7S6S - chains B and D of the 8 polymer chains in the assembly; structure by X-ray diffraction, 1.98 A resolution.

== Chain B ==
Name: Methane monooxygenase beta chain
Organism: Methylosinus trichosporium OB3b
Reference sequence: A0A2D2D5X7 (A0A2D2D5X7_METTR); residue numbers follow UniProt; this construct covers 4-395
Sequence (392 residues; row label = number of the first residue in the row):
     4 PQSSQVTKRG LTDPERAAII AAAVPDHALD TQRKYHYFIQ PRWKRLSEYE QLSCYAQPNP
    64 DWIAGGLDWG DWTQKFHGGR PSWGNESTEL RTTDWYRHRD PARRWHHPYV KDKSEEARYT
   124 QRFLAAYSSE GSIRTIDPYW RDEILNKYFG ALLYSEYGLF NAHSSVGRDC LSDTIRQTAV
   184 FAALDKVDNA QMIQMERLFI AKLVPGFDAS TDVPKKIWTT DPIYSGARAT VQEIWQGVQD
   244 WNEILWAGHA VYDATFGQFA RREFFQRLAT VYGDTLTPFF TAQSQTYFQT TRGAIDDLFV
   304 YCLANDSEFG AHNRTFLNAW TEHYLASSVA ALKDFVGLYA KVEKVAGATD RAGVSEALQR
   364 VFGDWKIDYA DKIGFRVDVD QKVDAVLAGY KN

== Chain D ==
Name: Methane monooxygenase regulatory protein B
Organism: Methylosinus trichosporium OB3b
Reference sequence: A0A2D2D0T8 (A0A2D2D0T8_METTR); residues 3-138 here = UniProt positions 3-138
Sequence (136 residues; row label = number of the first residue in the row):
     3 SAHNAYNAGI MQKTGKAFAD EFFAEENQVV HESNAVVLVL MKSDEIDAII EDIVLKGGKA
    63 KNPSIVVEDK AGFWWIKADG AIEIDAAEAG ELLGKPFSVY DLLIGVSATV GRAYTLGTKF
   123 TITSELMGLD RALTDI
Unresolved in the structure: 134-138
Differences from the reference sequence: conflict Gly107 (Asn in A0A2D2D0T8), Ala110 (Ser in A0A2D2D0T8)
Reported in the primary citation:
  - conformationally variable residues: Ala115 to Thr123

== How chain B and chain D interact ==
Pairs across the interface (12):
  Gln5(B) with Glu70(D); Asp71(D), hydrogen bond (side chain-backbone)
  Ser6(B) with Ala7(D); Tyr8(D), hydrogen bond (side chain-backbone); Asn9(D), hydrogen bond (side chain-backbone); Glu70(D), hydrogen bond
  Ser7(B) with Asn9(D); Glu70(D), hydrogen bond; Lys72(D), hydrogen bond
  Val9(B) with Asp71(D)
  Arg12(B) with Ala73(D), hydrogen bond (side chain-backbone); Gly74(D)
Other interface residues (no listed pair), chain B (6 interface residues in all): Gln8

== In short ==
6 residues of chain B and 8 residues of chain D are in contact; the contacts include 7 hydrogen bonds. Polar
pairs include Gln5(B)-Asp71(D), Ser6(B)-Tyr8(D) and Ser6(B)-Asn9(D). From the paper: conformational
variability at Ala115(D).
Here chain B is Methane monooxygenase beta chain and chain D is Methane monooxygenase regulatory protein B,
both from Methylosinus trichosporium OB3b. Entry 7S6S (Complex structure of Methane monooxygenase hydroxylase
and regulatory subunit DBL1) was determined by X-ray diffraction (same publication as 7S6Q, 7S6R, 7S6T and
7S7H).
